Entry 4BOR (electron microscopy, 42.00 A resolution (very low resolution: no residue pairs are listed; an interface is given only as per-side residue counts)); this record covers chains A and B of the 5 polymer chains in the assembly.

== Chain A ==
Protein: Acetylcholine receptor subunit alpha
Organism: Torpedo marmorata
UniProt: P02711 (ACHA_TORMA); residues -23 to 437 here correspond to UniProt positions 1-461 (UniProt number = residue number + 24)
Chain sequence (461 residues; each row starts with the number of its first residue; numbers below 1 keep their minus sign (Met-23 is residue -23)):
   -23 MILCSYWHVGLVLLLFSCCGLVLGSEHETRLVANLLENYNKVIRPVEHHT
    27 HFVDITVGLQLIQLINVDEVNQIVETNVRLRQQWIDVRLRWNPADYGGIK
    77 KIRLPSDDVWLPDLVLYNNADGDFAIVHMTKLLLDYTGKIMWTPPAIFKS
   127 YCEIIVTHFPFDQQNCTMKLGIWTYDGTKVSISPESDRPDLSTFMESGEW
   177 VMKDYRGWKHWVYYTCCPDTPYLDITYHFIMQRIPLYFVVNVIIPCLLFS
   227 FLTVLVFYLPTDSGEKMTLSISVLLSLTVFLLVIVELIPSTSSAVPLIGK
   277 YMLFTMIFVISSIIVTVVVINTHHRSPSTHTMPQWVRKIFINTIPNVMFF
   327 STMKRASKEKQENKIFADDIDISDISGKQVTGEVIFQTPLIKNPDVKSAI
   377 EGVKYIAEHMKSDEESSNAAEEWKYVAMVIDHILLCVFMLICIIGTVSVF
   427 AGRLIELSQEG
Unresolved in the structure: -23 to 0, 307-373
Disulfides: Cys128-Cys142, Cys192-Cys193
Curated features (UniProtKB/Swiss-Prot):
  - glycosylation: Asn141 (N-linked (GlcNAc...) asparagine)

== Chain B ==
Protein: Acetylcholine receptor beta subunit
Organism: Torpedo marmorata
UniProt: Q6S3I0 (Q6S3I0_TORMA); residues -23 to 469 here correspond to UniProt positions 1-493 (UniProt number = residue number + 24)
Chain sequence (493 residues; numbered -23 to 469; the number before each row is that of its first residue; numbers below 1 keep their minus sign (Met-23 is residue -23)):
   -23 MEDVRRMALGLVVMMALALSGVGASVMEDTLLSVLFENYNPKVRPSQTVG
    27 DKVTVRVGLTLTSLLILNEKNEEMTTSVFLNLAWTDYRLQWDPAAYEGIK
    77 DLSIPSDDVWQPDIVLMNNNDGSFEITLHVNVLVQHTGAVSWHPSAIYRS
   127 SCTIKVMYFPFDWQNCTMVFKSYTYDTSEVILQHALDAKGEREVKEIMIN
   177 QDAFTENGQWSIEHKPSRKNWRSDDPSYEDVTFYLIIQRKPLFYIVYTIV
   227 PCILISILAILVFYLPPDAGEKMSLSISALLALTVFLLLLADKVPETSLS
   277 VPIIISYLMFIMILVAFSVILSVVVLNLHHRSPNTHTMPNWIRQIFIETL
   327 PPFLWIQRPVTTPSPDSKPTIISRANDEYFIRKPAGDFVCPVDNARVAVQ
   377 PERLFSEMKWHLNGLTQPVTLPQDLKEAVEAIKYIAEQLESASEFDDLKK
   427 DWQYVAMVADRLFLYIFITMCSIGTFSIFLDASHNVPPDNPFA
Unresolved in the structure: -23 to 0, 165-173, 313-402
Disulfides: Cys128-Cys142

== Interface between chain A and chain B ==
At this resolution (42 A) residue pairs are not listed: 29 residues of chain A and 30 of chain B lie at the interface.

== Summary ==
29 residues of chain A face 30 of chain B across their interface.
Chain A is Acetylcholine receptor subunit alpha and chain B is Acetylcholine receptor beta subunit, both from
Torpedo marmorata; the structure, The structure and super-organization of acetylcholine receptor-rapsyn
complexes class D, was determined by electron microscopy (same publication as 4BOG, 4BOI, 4BON, 4BOO and
4BOT).
